PDB entry 5GZN | X-ray diffraction, 3.00 A resolution | chains A and H of the 4 polymer chains in the assembly

[Chain A]
Molecule: Genome polyprotein
Source organism: Zika virus
Notes: fragment: Envelope protein
UniProtKB: H9A910 (H9A910_ZIKV); residues 1-409 here correspond to UniProt positions 291-699 (UniProt number = residue number + 290)
Chain sequence (409 residues; row label = number of the first residue in the row):
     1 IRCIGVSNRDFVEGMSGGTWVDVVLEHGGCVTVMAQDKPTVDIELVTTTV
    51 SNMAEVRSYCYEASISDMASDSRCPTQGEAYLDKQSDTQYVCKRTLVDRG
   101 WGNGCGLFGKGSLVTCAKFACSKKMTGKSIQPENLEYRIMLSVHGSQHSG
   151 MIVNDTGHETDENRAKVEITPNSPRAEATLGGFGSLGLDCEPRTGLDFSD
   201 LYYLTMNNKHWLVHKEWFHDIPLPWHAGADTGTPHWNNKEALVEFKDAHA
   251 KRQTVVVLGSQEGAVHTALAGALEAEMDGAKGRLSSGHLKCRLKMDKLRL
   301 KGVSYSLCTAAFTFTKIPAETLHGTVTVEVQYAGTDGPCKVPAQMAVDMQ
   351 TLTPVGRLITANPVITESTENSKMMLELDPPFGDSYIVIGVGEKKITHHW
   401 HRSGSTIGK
Unresolved in the structure: 149-153, 408-409
Disulfide bonds: Cys3-Cys30, Cys60-Cys121, Cys74-Cys105, Cys92-Cys116, Cys190-Cys291, Cys308-Cys339

[Chain H]
Molecule: Antibody Heavy chain
Source organism: Homo sapiens
Notes: antibody fragment or engineered binder
Chain sequence (228 residues; each row starts with the number of its first residue):
     1 EVQLVESGGGVVQPGRSLRLSCAASGFTFSSYAMHWVRQAPGKGLEWVAV
    51 ISYDGSNKYYADSVKGRFTISRDNSKSTLYLQMNNLRAEDTAVYYCARDH
   101 LGWSSIWSAPESFLDYWGQGTLVTVSSASTKGPSVFPLAPSSKSTSGGTA
   151 ALGCLVKDYFPEPVTVSWNSGALTSGVHTFPAVLQSSGLYSLSSVVTVPS
   201 SSLGTQTYICNVNHKPSNTKVDKRVEPK
Unresolved in the structure: 143-145, 228
Disulfide bonds: Cys22-Cys96, Cys154-Cys210

[Chain A / chain H interface]
Contacting residue pairs - 28 pairs, chain A then chain H:
  Val46(A) - Trp107(H)
  Thr47(A) - Trp107(H)  hydrogen bond
  Arg138(A) - Glu111(H)  salt bridge
  Met140(A) - Trp107(H)  hydrophobic
  Thr156(A) - Ile106(H)
  Lys166(A) - Trp107(H)
  Glu276(A) - Ser104(H)  hydrogen bond
  Met277(A) - Ser31(H)  hydrogen bond
  Met277(A) - Ser104(H)  hydrogen bond (backbone-side chain)
  Asp278(A) - His100(H)
  Asp278(A) - Leu101(H)
  Asp278(A) - Gly102(H)  hydrogen bond (side chain-backbone)
  Asp278(A) - Trp103(H)  hydrogen bond (side chain-backbone)
  Asp278(A) - Ser104(H)  hydrogen bond (side chain-backbone)
  Asp278(A) - Ser105(H)
  Asp278(A) - Ser108(H)
  Gly279(A) - Ser31(H)
  Gly279(A) - Tyr32(H)
  Gly279(A) - His100(H)
  Gly279(A) - Leu101(H)
  Gly279(A) - Gly102(H)
  Ala280(A) - Tyr32(H)
  Ala280(A) - His100(H)  hydrogen bond (backbone-backbone)
  Lys281(A) - Leu101(H)
  Lys281(A) - Glu111(H)  salt bridge
  Arg283(A) - Trp107(H)
  Arg283(A) - Ser108(H)
  Arg283(A) - Glu111(H)  salt bridge
Also at the interface, not in a pair above, chain A (16 interface residues in all): His158, Asn208, Thr231
Also at the interface, not in a pair above, chain H (16 interface residues in all): Glu1, Thr28, Ser30, Pro110

[Overview]
Chain A and chain H each contribute 16 residues to their interface, with 8 hydrogen bonds and 3 salt bridges.
Polar pairs include Arg138(A)-Glu111(H), Lys281(A)-Glu111(H) and Arg283(A)-Glu111(H).
Here chain A is Genome polyprotein (Zika virus) and chain H is Antibody Heavy chain (Homo sapiens). Entry 5GZN
(Structure of neutralizing antibody bound to Zika envelope protein) was determined by X-ray diffraction.
